PDB entry 3UXP | X-ray diffraction, 2.72 A resolution | chains A and T of the 3 polymer chains in the assembly

# Chain A
Protein: DNA polymerase beta
Organism: Rattus norvegicus
Notes: EC 2.7.7.7, 4.2.99.-
UniProt: P06766 (DPOLB_RAT); residues 1-335 here = UniProt positions 1-335
Amino-acid sequence (335 residues; numbered 1 to 335; the number before each row is that of its first residue):
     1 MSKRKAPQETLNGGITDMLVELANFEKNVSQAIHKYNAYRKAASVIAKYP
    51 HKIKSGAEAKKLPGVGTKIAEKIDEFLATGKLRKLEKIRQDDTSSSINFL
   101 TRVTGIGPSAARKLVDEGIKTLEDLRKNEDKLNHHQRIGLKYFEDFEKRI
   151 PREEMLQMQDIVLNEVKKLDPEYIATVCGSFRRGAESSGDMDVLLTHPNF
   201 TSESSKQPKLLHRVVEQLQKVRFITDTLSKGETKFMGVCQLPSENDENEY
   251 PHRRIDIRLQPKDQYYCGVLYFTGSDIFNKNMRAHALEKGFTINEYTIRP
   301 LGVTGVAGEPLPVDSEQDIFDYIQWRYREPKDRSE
Unresolved in the structure: 1-8, 335
Construct notes: engineered mutation Gln-260 (Ile in P06766)
Metal / ion sites: Na+ site 1: Thr-101, Val-103, Ile-106 (shared with 1 residue of chain P); Na+ site 2: Asp-190, Asp-192 (together with 2',3'-dideoxy-thymidine-5'-triphosphate)
Small-molecule neighbours: 2',3'-dideoxy-thymidine-5'-triphosphate (D3T): Arg-149, Gly-179, Ser-180, Arg-183, Ser-187, Ser-188, Gly-189, Asp-190, Asp-192, Tyr-271, Phe-272, Gly-274, Ser-275, Asp-276, Asn-279
Curated features (UniProtKB/Swiss-Prot):
  - region: Arg-183 to Asp-192 (DNA-binding)
  - active site: Lys-72 (Nucleophile)
  - binding site (K(+)): Lys-60, Leu-62, Val-65, Thr-101, Val-103, Ile-106
  - binding site (Na(+)): Lys-60, Leu-62, Val-65, Thr-101, Val-103, Ile-106
  - binding site (a 2'-deoxyribonucleoside 5'-triphosphate): Arg-149, Ser-180, Arg-183, Gly-189, Asp-190
  - binding site (Mg(2+)): Asp-190, Asp-192, Asp-256
  - modified residue: Lys-72 (N6-acetyllysine), Arg-83 (Omega-N-methylarginine), Arg-152 (Omega-N-methylarginine)
  - cross-link (Glycyl lysine isopeptide (Lys-Gly)): Lys-41 (interchain with G-Cter in ubiquitin), Lys-61 (interchain with G-Cter in ubiquitin), Lys-81 (interchain with G-Cter in ubiquitin)
  - mutagenesis: Asp-190 (D190E/S: Loss of activity), Met-191 (M191I: No loss of activity; M191T: 50% loss of activity), Asp-192 (D192E/S: Loss of activity), Asp-246 (D246V: Misincorporates T nucleotide opposite G/C template)
What the authors report for this chain:
  - contacts within the chain: Arg-258/Gln-260, Arg-258/Tyr-296, Arg-258/Glu-295 (hydrogen bond), Gln-260/Glu-295 (hydrogen bond)
  - conformationally variable residues (helix shift, loop rearrangement, side-chain flip): Asp-192, Arg-258, Phe-272, Ser-275 to Gly-290, Arg-299 to Pro-310
  - Na+ coordination: Asp-192
  - binding site for 2',3'-dideoxy-thymidine-5'-triphosphate: Asn-279
  - mutagenesis - I260Q: unchanged catalytic activity
  - mutagenesis - I260Q (Kd = 49 +/- 3 uM): increased binding to T:dGTP mismatch (citing earlier work)
  - catalytic residues: Asp-190, Asp-192, Asp-256 (citing earlier work)

# Chain T
Molecule: 9-nt DNA strand
Sequence (9 nucleotides; numbered 3 to 11; the number before each row is that of its first residue):
     3 ACTCACATA

# Chain A / chain T interface
Contacting residue pairs - 22 pairs, chain A then chain T:
  Ser-229(A) / DA7(T)  phosphate contact
  Ser-229(A) / DC8(T)  phosphate contact
  Lys-230(A) / DC8(T)  hydrogen bond to the phosphate
  Gly-231(A) / DA7(T)  phosphate contact
  Glu-232(A) / DA7(T)  hydrogen bond to the phosphate
  Thr-233(A) / DA7(T)  hydrogen bond to the phosphate
  Lys-234(A) / DC6(T)  phosphate contact
  Lys-234(A) / DA7(T)  hydrogen bond to the phosphate
  Arg-258(A) / DC6(T)  sugar contact
  Lys-280(A) / DA3(T)  base contact
  Arg-283(A) / DA3(T)  sugar contact
  Arg-283(A) / DC4(T)  hydrogen bond to the sugar
  Ala-284(A) / DA3(T)  sugar contact
  Leu-287(A) / DA3(T)  phosphate contact
  Leu-287(A) / DC4(T)  phosphate contact
  Thr-292(A) / DC4(T)  phosphate contact
  Ile-293(A) / DC4(T)  sugar contact
  Asn-294(A) / DC4(T)  phosphate contact
  Asn-294(A) / DT5(T)  hydrogen bond to the phosphate
  Glu-295(A) / DT5(T)  sugar contact
  Tyr-296(A) / DT5(T)  phosphate contact
  Tyr-296(A) / DC6(T)  hydrogen bond to the phosphate
Interface residues without a listed pair, chain A (18 interface residues in all): Leu-228, Asn-279

# Overview
18 residues of chain A and 6 residues of chain T are in contact, with 7 hydrogen bonds. Polar pairs include
Arg-283(A)/DC4(T), Lys-230(A)/DC8(T) and Glu-232(A)/DA7(T). Chain A binds
2',3'-dideoxy-thymidine-5'-triphosphate. From the paper: catalytic residues Asp-190(A), Asp-192(A) and
Asp-256(A); I260Q of chain A increases binding to T:dGTP mismatch.
Chain A is DNA polymerase beta (Rattus norvegicus) and chain T is a 9-nt DNA strand; the structure, Co-crystal
Structure of Rat DNA polymerase beta Mutator I260Q: Enzyme-DNA-ddTTP, was determined by X-ray diffraction,
deposited together with 3UXN and 3UXO.
